Entry 3DFV (X-ray diffraction, 3.10 A resolution); this record covers chains Z and D of the 4 polymer chains in the assembly.

== Chain Z ==
Molecule: 20-nt DNA strand
Sequence (20 nucleotides; numbered 1 to 20; the number before each row is that of its first residue):
     1 AAGCAGATAA GTCTTATCAG

== Chain D ==
Molecule: Trans-acting T-cell-specific transcription factor GATA-3
From: Mus musculus
UniProt: P23772 (GATA3_MOUSE); residue numbers follow UniProt; this construct covers 308-370
Amino-acid sequence (63 residues; each row starts with the number of its first residue):
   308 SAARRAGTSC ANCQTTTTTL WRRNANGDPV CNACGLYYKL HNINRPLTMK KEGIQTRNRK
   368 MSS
Not modelled in the structure: 308-310, 367-370
Bound ions: Zn2+: Cys-317, Cys-320, Cys-338, Cys-341
UniProt features mapped onto this chain:
  - zinc finger: Cys-317 to Cys-341 (GATA-type 2)
  - motif: Tyr-344 to Pro-353 (YxKxHxxxRP)
Reported in the primary citation:
  - mutagenesis - R364A: decreased binding to the 20-nt DNA strand
  - mutagenesis - R364A: unchanged expression
  - self-association interface (contacts with another copy of this molecule): Leu-354
  - binding site for the 20-nt DNA strand: His-348 to Lys-358
  - specificity-determining residues: Leu-343, Leu-347, Arg-364 (proposed by the authors, not directly observed)
  - disease-associated variants - L347R: unchanged binding to an isolated consensus GATA site (citing earlier work)
  - disease-associated variants - L343F (citing earlier work)

== Interface between chain Z and chain D ==
Pairs across the interface (16; chain Z residue first):
  DG3(Z) with Arg-312(D), sugar contact
  DC4(Z) with Arg-312(D), salt bridge to the phosphate; Trp-328(D), phosphate contact; Arg-330(D), salt bridge to the phosphate
  DA5(Z) with Leu-327(D), base contact; Arg-329(D), phosphate contact; Arg-330(D), phosphate contact; Lys-346(D), sugar contact
  DG6(Z) with Lys-346(D), salt bridge to the phosphate
  DA9(Z) with Arg-364(D), base contact
  DA10(Z) with Arg-364(D), sugar contact; Asn-365(D), sugar contact
  DG11(Z) with Arg-364(D), phosphate contact; Asn-365(D), hydrogen bond to the phosphate
  DT12(Z) with Arg-364(D), salt bridge to the phosphate
  DC13(Z) with Lys-358(D), salt bridge to the phosphate
Other interface residues (no listed pair), chain Z (11 interface residues in all): DA7, DT8
Other interface residues (no listed pair), chain D (11 interface residues in all): Met-356, Arg-366

== Summary ==
Chain Z and chain D each contribute 11 residues to their interface, with 1 hydrogen bond and 5 salt bridges.
Polar pairs include DG11(Z)/Asn-365(D), DC4(Z)/Arg-312(D) and DC4(Z)/Arg-330(D). The paper reports a binding
site for the 20-nt DNA strand at His-348(D); R364A of chain D reduces binding to the 20-nt DNA strand.
Chain Z is a 20-nt DNA strand and chain D is Trans-acting T-cell-specific transcription factor GATA-3 (Mus
musculus); the structure, Adjacent GATA DNA binding, was determined by X-ray diffraction, deposited together
with 3DFX.
